Entry 2NR0 (X-ray diffraction, 3.90 A resolution); this record covers chains F and A of the 4 polymer chains in the assembly.

# Chain F
Molecule: leucyl tRNA
Sequence (87 nucleotides; numbered 1 to 76 plus 13 insertion-coded residues; 2 numbers in that range are skipped by the numbering (no residue carries them; nothing is unmodelled there); the number before each row is that of its first residue; a row labelled like 45A-45K holds insertion residues (45A, then the next letters in order)):
     1 GCCGAGGUGG UGGAAUUGGU
   20A A
    21 GACACGCUAC CUUGAGGUGG UAGU
45A-45K GCCCAAUAGGG
   46L C
    47 UUACGGGUUC AAGUCCCGUC CUCGGUACCA
Disordered / not traced: 1-2, 45E-45K, 71-76

# Chain A
Protein: tRNA pseudouridine synthase A
From: Escherichia coli K12
Notes: EC 5.4.99.12
UniProtKB: P07649 (TRUA_ECOLI); residue numbers follow UniProt; this construct covers 7-270
Sequence (270 residues; each row starts with the number of its first residue):
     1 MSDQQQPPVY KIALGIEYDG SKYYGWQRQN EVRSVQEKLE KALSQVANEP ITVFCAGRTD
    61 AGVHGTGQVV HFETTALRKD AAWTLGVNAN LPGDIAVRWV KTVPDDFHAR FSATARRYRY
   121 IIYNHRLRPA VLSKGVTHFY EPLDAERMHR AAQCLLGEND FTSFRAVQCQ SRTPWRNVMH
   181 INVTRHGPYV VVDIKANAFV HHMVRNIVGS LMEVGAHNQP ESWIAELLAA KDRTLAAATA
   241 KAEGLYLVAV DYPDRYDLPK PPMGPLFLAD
Disordered / not traced: 1-6
From the paper describing this entry:
  - catalytic residues: Asp60
  - binding site for leucyl tRNA (chain F): Arg58, Gln170
  - binding site for leucyl tRNA: Arg110, Arg172
  - binding site for leucyl tRNA: Gln168
  - catalytic residues: Arg58 (from molecular simulation)
  - mutagenesis - R58A: abolished catalytic activity
  - mutagenesis - R58A: unchanged stability
  - mutagenesis - D60A: increased binding to tRNA

# How chain F and chain A interact
Residue-residue contacts - 11 pairs, chain F then chain A:
  U17(F) with Ala81(A), base contact
  G19(F) with Ala82(A), base contact; Gly86(A), base contact; Ala89(A), sugar contact
  U20(F) with Gly86(A), base contact; Ala89(A), base contact
  C56(F) with Gln45(A), sugar contact; Val46(A), sugar contact; Asn48(A), sugar contact; Arg78(A), salt bridge to the phosphate; Ala82(A), base contact
Interface residues without a listed pair, chain A (9 interface residues in all): Leu85

# Summary
The interface between chain F and chain A involves 4 residues on one side and 9 on the other; the contacts
include 1 salt bridge. The salt-bridged pair is C56(F)-Arg78(A). The paper reports catalytic residues Asp60(A)
and Arg58(A); R58A of chain A abolishes catalytic activity.
Chain F is leucyl tRNA and chain A is tRNA pseudouridine synthase A (Escherichia coli K12); the structure,
Crystal structure of pseudoudirinde synthase TruA in complex with leucyl tRNA, was determined by X-ray
diffraction together with 2NQP and 2NRE from the same study.
